1M4S - chains A and B of the 4 polymer chains in the assembly; structure by X-ray diffraction, 1.87 A resolution.

# Chain A (and B)
Molecule: Acetyl-CoA acetyltransferase
Organism: Zoogloea ramigera
Notes: EC 2.3.1.9; engineered mutation(s): C89 acetylated; chain B of this document is another copy of the same molecule, construct and numbering; everything in this record applies to it too
UniProtKB: P07097 (THIL_ZOORA); the construct has insertions or renumbered stretches relative to UniProt, so the offset changes along the chain: 1-9 = UniProt 1-9; 11-392 = UniProt 10-391
Sequence (392 residues; each row starts with the number of its first residue):
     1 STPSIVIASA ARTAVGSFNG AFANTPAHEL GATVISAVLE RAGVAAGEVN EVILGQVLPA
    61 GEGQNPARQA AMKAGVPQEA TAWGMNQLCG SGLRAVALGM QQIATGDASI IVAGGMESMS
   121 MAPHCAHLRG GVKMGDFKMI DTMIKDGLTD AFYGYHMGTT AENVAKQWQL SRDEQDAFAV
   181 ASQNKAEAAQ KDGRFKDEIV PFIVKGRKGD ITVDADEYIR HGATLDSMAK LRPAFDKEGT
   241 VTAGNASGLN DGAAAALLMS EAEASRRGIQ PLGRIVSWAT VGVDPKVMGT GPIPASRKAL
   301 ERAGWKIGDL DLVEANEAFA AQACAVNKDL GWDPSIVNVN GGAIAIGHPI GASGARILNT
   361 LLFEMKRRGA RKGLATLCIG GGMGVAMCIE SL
Differences from the reference sequence: insertion (10); modified residue (89); conflict R129 (Ala128 in P07097)
Modified positions: C89 (s-acetyl-cysteine; SCY)

# Chain A / chain B interface
Pairs across the interface - 149 pairs, chain A then chain B:
  F18(A) - R129(B)
  N19(A) - R129(B)
  N24(A) - H127(B)
  E51(A) - R94(B)  salt bridge
  E51(A) - T280(B)
  A60(A) - A60(B)  hydrophobic
  A60(A) - D146(B)
  G61(A) - K145(B)
  G61(A) - D146(B)  hydrogen bond (backbone-side chain)
  E62(A) - D146(B)  hydrogen bond (backbone-side chain)
  G63(A) - K145(B)
  G63(A) - D146(B)  hydrogen bond (backbone-side chain)
  Q64(A) - L88(B)
  Q64(A) - K145(B)  hydrogen bond (backbone-backbone)
  Q64(A) - D146(B)
  Q64(A) - G147(B)  hydrogen bond (side chain-backbone)
  Q64(A) - L148(B)
  Q64(A) - T149(B)
  Q64(A) - D150(B)
  Q64(A) - A151(B)
  Q64(A) - M157(B)  hydrogen bond
  Q64(A) - G380(B)
  Q64(A) - G381(B)
  N65(A) - N86(B)
  N65(A) - L88(B)
  N65(A) - M383(B)
  R68(A) - F152(B)
  R68(A) - V283(B)  hydrogen bond (side chain-backbone)
  R68(A) - G381(B)  hydrogen bond (side chain-backbone)
  R68(A) - G382(B)  hydrogen bond (side chain-backbone)
  Q69(A) - A151(B)
  Q69(A) - F152(B)
  M72(A) - F152(B)  hydrophobic
  Q78(A) - G282(B)
  Q78(A) - V283(B)  hydrogen bond (backbone-backbone)
  Q78(A) - D284(B)
  Q78(A) - G382(B)
  E79(A) - V281(B)
  E79(A) - G282(B)  hydrogen bond (backbone-backbone)
  A80(A) - G282(B)
  T81(A) - T280(B)
  T81(A) - V281(B)
  T81(A) - G282(B)
  T81(A) - M383(B)
  A82(A) - Q87(B)
  A82(A) - M383(B)
  W83(A) - M85(B)  hydrophobic
  W83(A) - N86(B)
  W83(A) - Q87(B)
  W83(A) - R94(B)
  W83(A) - L98(B)  hydrophobic
  G84(A) - M85(B)
  G84(A) - N86(B)  hydrogen bond (backbone-backbone)
  M85(A) - W83(B)  hydrophobic
  M85(A) - G84(B)
  M85(A) - M85(B)  hydrophobic
  N86(A) - N65(B)
  N86(A) - W83(B)
  N86(A) - G84(B)  hydrogen bond (backbone-backbone)
  Q87(A) - A82(B)
  Q87(A) - W83(B)
  L88(A) - Q64(B)
  R94(A) - E51(B)  salt bridge
  R94(A) - W83(B)
  R94(A) - Q102(B)  hydrogen bond
  L98(A) - W83(B)  hydrophobic
  L98(A) - Q102(B)
  Q101(A) - Q102(B)  hydrogen bond
  Q101(A) - T105(B)  hydrogen bond
  Q101(A) - D107(B)  hydrogen bond
  Q102(A) - R94(B)  hydrogen bond
  Q102(A) - L98(B)
  Q102(A) - Q101(B)  hydrogen bond
  Q102(A) - W278(B)
  T105(A) - Q101(B)  hydrogen bond
  T105(A) - T105(B)
  D107(A) - Q101(B)  hydrogen bond
  D107(A) - W278(B)  hydrogen bond
  D107(A) - R302(B)  salt bridge
  M119(A) - R129(B)
  S120(A) - H127(B)  hydrogen bond (backbone-side chain)
  S120(A) - R129(B)  hydrogen bond (backbone-side chain)
  M121(A) - H127(B)
  A122(A) - H127(B)
  A122(A) - R129(B)  hydrogen bond (backbone-side chain)
  P123(A) - C125(B)  hydrophobic
  P123(A) - A126(B)
  P123(A) - H127(B)
  H124(A) - C125(B)
  H124(A) - A126(B)  hydrogen bond (backbone-backbone)
  H124(A) - R129(B)
  C125(A) - P123(B)  hydrophobic
  C125(A) - H124(B)
  C125(A) - C125(B)  hydrophobic
  A126(A) - P123(B)
  A126(A) - H124(B)  hydrogen bond (backbone-backbone)
  H127(A) - N24(B)
  H127(A) - S120(B)  hydrogen bond (side chain-backbone)
  H127(A) - M121(B)
  H127(A) - A122(B)
  R129(A) - F18(B)
  R129(A) - N19(B)
  R129(A) - M119(B)
  R129(A) - S120(B)  hydrogen bond (side chain-backbone)
  R129(A) - A122(B)  hydrogen bond (side chain-backbone)
  R129(A) - D141(B)  salt bridge
  R129(A) - M143(B)
  M139(A) - M139(B)  hydrophobic
  D141(A) - R129(B)  salt bridge
  M143(A) - R129(B)
  K145(A) - G61(B)
  K145(A) - G63(B)
  K145(A) - Q64(B)
  D146(A) - A60(B)
  D146(A) - G61(B)  hydrogen bond (side chain-backbone)
  D146(A) - E62(B)
  D146(A) - G63(B)  hydrogen bond (side chain-backbone)
  D146(A) - Q64(B)
  G147(A) - Q64(B)  hydrogen bond (backbone-side chain)
  L148(A) - Q64(B)
  T149(A) - Q64(B)
  D150(A) - Q64(B)
  A151(A) - Q69(B)
  F152(A) - R68(B)
  F152(A) - Q69(B)
  F152(A) - M72(B)  hydrophobic
  M157(A) - Q64(B)  hydrogen bond
  W278(A) - Q102(B)
  W278(A) - D107(B)  hydrogen bond
  T280(A) - E51(B)
  T280(A) - T81(B)
  V281(A) - E79(B)
  V281(A) - T81(B)
  G282(A) - Q78(B)
  G282(A) - E79(B)  hydrogen bond (backbone-backbone)
  G282(A) - A80(B)
  G282(A) - T81(B)
  V283(A) - R68(B)  hydrogen bond (backbone-side chain)
  V283(A) - Q78(B)  hydrogen bond (backbone-backbone)
  D284(A) - Q78(B)
  P285(A) - M72(B)  hydrophobic
  R302(A) - D107(B)  salt bridge
  G380(A) - Q64(B)
  G381(A) - Q64(B)
  G381(A) - R68(B)  hydrogen bond (backbone-side chain)
  G382(A) - R68(B)  hydrogen bond (backbone-side chain)
  M383(A) - N65(B)
  M383(A) - T81(B)
  M383(A) - A82(B)
Other interface residues (no listed pair), chain A (69 interface residues in all): A23, P59, A104, G106, L128
Other interface residues (no listed pair), chain B (70 interface residues in all): A23, P59, C89, A104, G106, L128, P285

# Overview
Chain A and chain B form an interface of 69 and 70 residues respectively, with 40 hydrogen bonds and 6 salt
bridges. Polar contacts include E51(A)-R94(B), D107(A)-R302(B) and R129(A)-D141(B).
Chain A and chain B are both Acetyl-CoA acetyltransferase (Zoogloea ramigera); the structure, Biosynthetic
thiolase, Cys89 acetylated, unliganded form, was determined by X-ray diffraction (same publication as 1M1O,
1M1T, 1M3K, 1M3Z and 1M4T).
